8VOV - chains D and E of the 6 polymer chains in the assembly; structure by electron microscopy, 3.60 A resolution.

# Chain D (and E)
Molecule: Transitional endoplasmic reticulum ATPase
Source organism: Homo sapiens
Notes: EC 3.6.4.6; chain E of this document is another copy of the same molecule, construct and numbering; everything in this record applies to it too
UniProt: P55072 (TERA_HUMAN); residue numbers follow UniProt; this construct covers 1-806
Sequence (806 residues; row label = number of the first residue in the row):
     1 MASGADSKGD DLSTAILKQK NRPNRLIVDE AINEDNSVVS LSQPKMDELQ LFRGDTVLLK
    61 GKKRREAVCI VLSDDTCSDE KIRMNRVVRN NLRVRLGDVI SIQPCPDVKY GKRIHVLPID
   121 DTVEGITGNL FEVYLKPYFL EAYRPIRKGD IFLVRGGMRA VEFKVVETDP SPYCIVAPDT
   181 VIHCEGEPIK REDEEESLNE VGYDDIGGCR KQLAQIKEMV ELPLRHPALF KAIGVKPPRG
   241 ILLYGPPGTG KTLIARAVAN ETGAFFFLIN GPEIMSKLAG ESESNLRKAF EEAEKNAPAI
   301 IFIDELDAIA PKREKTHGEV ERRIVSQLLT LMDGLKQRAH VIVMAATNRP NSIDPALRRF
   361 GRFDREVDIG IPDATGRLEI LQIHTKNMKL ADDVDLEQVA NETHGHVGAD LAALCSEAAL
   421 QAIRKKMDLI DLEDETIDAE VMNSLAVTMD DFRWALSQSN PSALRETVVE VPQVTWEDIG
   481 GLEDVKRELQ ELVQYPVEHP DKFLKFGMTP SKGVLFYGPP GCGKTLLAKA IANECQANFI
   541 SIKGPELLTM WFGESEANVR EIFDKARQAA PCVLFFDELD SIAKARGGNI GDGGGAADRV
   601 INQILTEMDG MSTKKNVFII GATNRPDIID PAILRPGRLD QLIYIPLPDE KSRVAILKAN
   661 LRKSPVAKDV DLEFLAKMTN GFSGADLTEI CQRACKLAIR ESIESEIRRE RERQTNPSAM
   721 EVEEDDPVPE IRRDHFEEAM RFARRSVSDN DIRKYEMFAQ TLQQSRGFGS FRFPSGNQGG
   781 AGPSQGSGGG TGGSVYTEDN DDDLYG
Unresolved in the structure: 1-465, 589-591, 712-728, 775-806
Curated features (UniProtKB/Swiss-Prot):
  - region: Thr-797 to Gly-806 (Interaction with UBXN6)
  - motif: Asp-802 to Gly-806 (PIM motif)
  - binding site (ATP): Pro-247 to Leu-253, Asn-348, His-384, Gly-521 to Leu-526
  - modified residue: Ala-2 (N-acetylalanine), Ser-3 (Phosphoserine), Ser-7 (Phosphoserine), Ser-13 (Phosphoserine), Ser-37 (Phosphoserine), Lys-315 (N6,N6,N6-trimethyllysine), Thr-436 (Phosphothreonine), Ser-462 (Phosphoserine), Lys-502 (N6-acetyllysine), Lys-505 (N6-acetyllysine), Lys-668 (N6-acetyllysine), Ser-702 (Phosphoserine), Lys-754 (N6-acetyllysine), Ser-770 (Phosphoserine), Ser-775 (Phosphoserine), Ser-787 (Phosphoserine), Tyr-805 (Phosphotyrosine)
  - cross-link (Glycyl lysine isopeptide (Lys-Gly)): Lys-8 (interchain with G-Cter in SUMO2), Lys-18 (interchain with G-Cter in SUMO2)
  - natural variant: Arg-95 (R95G: In IBMPFD1), Gly-97 (G97E: In CMT2Y), Ile-126 (I126F: In IBMPFD1; uncertain significance), Arg-155 (R155C: In IBMPFD1; R155H: In FTDALS6 and IBMPFD1; R155L: In IBMPFD1; R155P: In IBMPFD1; R155S: In IBMPFD1), Arg-159 (R159G: In FTDALS6; R159H: In IBMPFD1), Ala-160 (A160T: In IBMPFD1; uncertain significance), Glu-185 (E185K: In CMT2Y), Arg-191 (R191Q: In FTDALS6 and IBMPFD1), Leu-198 (L198W: In IBMPFD1), Ala-232 (A232E: In IBMPFD1), Ile-254 (I254F: In IBMPFD1; uncertain significance), Ile-369 (I369T: In IBMPFD1; uncertain significance), 2 further natural variant entries in UniProt
  - mutagenesis: Phe-52 to Asp-55 (Abolishes interaction with NPLOC4; when associated with A-110), Arg-53 (R53A: Minor effect on affinity for ATP and ADP), Arg-86 (R86A: Strongly increased affinity for ATP. Strongly reduced affinity for ADP), Tyr-110 (Y110A: Abolishes interaction with NPLOC4; when associated with 52-A--A-55), Arg-113 to His-115 (Severely reduced binding to DERL1), Phe-131 (F131R: Severely reduced binding to DERL1), Leu-140 (L140D: Severely reduced binding to DERL1), Asp-179 (D179R: No effect on binding to DERL1), His-183 (H183W: Severely reduced binding to DERL1), Lys-251 (K251Q: Impairs ERAD degradation of HMGCR and does not inhibit interaction with RHBDD1; when associated with Q-524), Glu-305 (E305Q: Defect in ubiquitin-dependent protein degradation by the proteasome; when associated with Q-578), Lys-312 (K312A: Does not affect methylation by VCPKMT), 8 further mutagenesis entries in UniProt
Small-molecule neighbours:
  - A1AC1 ((3R)-N-[2-(ethylsulfanyl)phenyl]-3-(1-oxo-1,3-dihydro-2H-isoindol-2-yl)butanamide): Arg-625, Pro-626, Asp-627, Asp-751, Lys-754, Tyr-755, Met-757, Phe-758
  - ADP (adenosine-5'-diphosphate): Asp-478, Ile-479, Gly-480, Pro-520, Gly-521, Cys-522, Gly-523, Lys-524, Thr-525, Leu-526, Ile-656, Asn-660, Gly-684, Ala-685, Thr-688
What the authors report for this chain:
  - mutagenesis - K754N: decreased catalytic activity
  - mutagenesis - Y755H (2-fold): increased catalytic activity
  - mutagenesis - K754N, Y755H: abolished catalytic activity on A1AC1
  - mutagenesis - Y755H: abolished binding to A1AC1
  - disease-associated variants - D592N: decreased catalytic activity
  - mutagenesis - D592N: unchanged catalytic activity on A1AC1

# Interface between chain D and chain E
Pairs across the interface - 56 pairs, chain D then chain E:
  Glu-491(D) / Arg-700(E)  salt bridge
  Tyr-495(D) / Ile-703(E)  hydrophobic
  His-499(D) / Ile-703(E)
  Lys-502(D) / Ser-702(E)  hydrogen bond
  Lys-502(D) / Glu-706(E)  salt bridge
  Phe-503(D) / Ile-699(E)  hydrophobic
  Lys-505(D) / Pro-729(E)  hydrogen bond (side chain-backbone)
  Phe-506(D) / Ser-664(E)  hydrogen bond (backbone-side chain)
  Phe-506(D) / Ile-699(E)  hydrophobic
  Phe-506(D) / Pro-729(E)
  Phe-506(D) / Ile-731(E)  hydrophobic
  Gly-507(D) / Lys-663(E)
  Met-508(D) / Lys-663(E)
  Met-508(D) / Ser-664(E)
  Met-508(D) / Gln-692(E)
  Met-508(D) / Cys-695(E)  hydrophobic
  Met-508(D) / Lys-696(E)
  Met-508(D) / Ile-699(E)  hydrophobic
  Thr-509(D) / Gln-692(E)
  Thr-509(D) / Lys-696(E)  hydrogen bond (backbone-side chain)
  Gly-594(D) / Ala-585(E)
  Gly-595(D) / Lys-584(E)
  Gly-595(D) / Ala-585(E)  hydrogen bond (backbone-backbone)
  Gly-595(D) / Gly-587(E)
  Ala-597(D) / Phe-552(E)
  Asp-598(D) / Phe-552(E)
  Arg-599(D) / Phe-552(E)  hydrogen bond (side chain-backbone)
  Asn-602(D) / Pro-545(E)  hydrogen bond (side chain-backbone)
  Asn-602(D) / Leu-548(E)
  Asn-602(D) / Thr-549(E)
  Gln-603(D) / Thr-549(E)
  Leu-605(D) / Pro-545(E)  hydrophobic
  Thr-606(D) / Pro-545(E)
  Arg-635(D) / Glu-578(E)  salt bridge
  Arg-638(D) / Pro-545(E)
  Ser-765(D) / Arg-744(E)  hydrogen bond
  Arg-766(D) / Arg-741(E)
  Arg-766(D) / Phe-742(E)  hydrogen bond (side chain-backbone)
  Arg-766(D) / Ala-743(E)
  Arg-766(D) / Arg-744(E)
  Gly-767(D) / Arg-741(E)
  Phe-768(D) / Met-678(E)
  Phe-768(D) / Phe-682(E)  hydrophobic
  Phe-768(D) / Met-740(E)
  Phe-768(D) / Arg-741(E)
  Phe-768(D) / Ala-743(E)
  Gly-769(D) / Arg-741(E)  hydrogen bond (backbone-side chain)
  Phe-771(D) / Phe-674(E)  hydrophobic
  Phe-771(D) / Leu-675(E)  hydrophobic
  Phe-771(D) / Met-740(E)  hydrophobic
  Arg-772(D) / Phe-674(E)
  Arg-772(D) / Glu-737(E)
  Phe-773(D) / Asp-671(E)
  Phe-773(D) / Phe-674(E)  hydrophobic
  Phe-773(D) / Arg-733(E)
  Pro-774(D) / Arg-733(E)  hydrogen bond (backbone-side chain)
Other interface residues (no listed pair), chain D (34 interface residues in all): Pro-510, Ser-511, Gly-593, Ser-770
Other interface residues (no listed pair), chain E (35 interface residues in all): Arg-586, Ala-698, Phe-736

# Summary
Chain D and chain E form an interface of 34 and 35 residues respectively, with 11 hydrogen bonds and 3 salt
bridges. Polar contacts include Glu-491(D)/Arg-700(E), Lys-502(D)/Glu-706(E) and Arg-635(D)/Glu-578(E). From
the paper: K754N and D592N of chain D reduce catalytic activity; K754N and Y755H of chain D abolish catalytic
activity on A1AC1.
Both chains are Transitional endoplasmic reticulum ATPase (Homo sapiens). Entry 8VOV (Structure of VCP in
complex with an ATPase activator and ADP (D2 domains only, hexameric form)) was determined by electron
microscopy, deposited together with 8VKU and 8VLS.
